Entry 8WYI (electron microscopy, 3.90 A resolution); this record covers chains f and g of the 8 polymer chains in the assembly.

== Chain f ==
Molecule: T-cell surface glycoprotein CD3 epsilon chain
Organism: Homo sapiens
Reference sequence: P07766 (CD3E_HUMAN); numbering as in UniProt (aligned over 1-207)
Chain sequence (207 residues; each row starts with the number of its first residue):
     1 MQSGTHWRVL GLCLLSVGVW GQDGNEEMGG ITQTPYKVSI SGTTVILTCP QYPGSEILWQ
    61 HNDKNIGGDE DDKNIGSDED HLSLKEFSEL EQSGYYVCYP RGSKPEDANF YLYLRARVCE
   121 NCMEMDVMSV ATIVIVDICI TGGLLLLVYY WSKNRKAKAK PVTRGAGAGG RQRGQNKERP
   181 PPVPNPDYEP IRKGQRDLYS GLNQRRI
Unresolved in the structure: 1-32, 70-73, 155-207
Cystine bridges: Cys49-Cys98

== Chain g ==
Molecule: T-cell surface glycoprotein CD3 gamma chain
Organism: Homo sapiens
Reference sequence: P09693 (CD3G_HUMAN); numbering as in UniProt (aligned over 1-182)
Chain sequence (182 residues; numbered 1 to 182; the number before each row is that of its first residue):
     1 MEQGKGLAVL ILAIILLQGT LAQSIKGNHL VKVYDYQEDG SVLLTCDAEA KNITWFKDGK
    61 MIGFLTEDKK KWNLGSNAKD PRGMYQCKGS QNKSKPLQVY YRMCQNCIEL NAATISGFLF
   121 AEIVSIFVLA VGVYFIAGQD GVRQSRASDK QTLLPNDQLY QPLKDREDDQ YSHLQGNQLR
   181 RN
Unresolved in the structure: 1-25, 140-182
Curated features (UniProtKB/Swiss-Prot):
  - motif: Leu153, Leu154 (Di-leucine motif)
  - modified residue (Phosphoserine): Ser145, Ser148
  - glycosylation (N-linked (GlcNAc...) asparagine): Asn52, Asn92
Cystine bridges: Cys46-Cys87, Cys104-Cys107

== How chain f and chain g interact ==
Pairs across the interface (51):
  Tyr36(f) with Gln98(g), hydrogen bond (backbone-side chain)
  Val38(f) with Tyr100(g), hydrophobic
  Ile40(f) with Arg102(g)
  Tyr95(f) with Val31(g); Lys32(g); Val33(g), hydrogen bond (side chain-backbone); Leu97(g)
  Glu106(f) with Lys26(g); Gly27(g); His29(g), hydrogen bond (backbone-side chain)
  Ala108(f) with His29(g); Lys95(g)
  Asn109(f) with Lys95(g), hydrogen bond
  Phe110(f) with Met84(g), hydrophobic; Lys95(g); Pro96(g)
  Tyr111(f) with His29(g); Leu97(g), hydrogen bond (backbone-backbone); Gln98(g)
  Leu112(f) with Leu97(g); Gln98(g)
  Tyr113(f) with Asp35(g), hydrogen bond; Tyr100(g); Tyr101(g)
  Arg115(f) with Asp35(g), salt bridge; Tyr100(g); Tyr101(g); Arg102(g), hydrogen bond (backbone-backbone); Met103(g)
  Ala116(f) with Arg102(g)
  Arg117(f) with Arg102(g), hydrogen bond (backbone-backbone); Met103(g)
  Asn121(f) with Leu110(g)
  Cys122(f) with Ile108(g)
  Met123(f) with Asn106(g); Cys107(g); Ile108(g)
  Glu124(f) with Asp80(g); Gln105(g); Asn106(g)
  Met125(f) with Asn106(g), hydrogen bond (backbone-side chain); Ile108(g), hydrophobic
  Leu145(f) with Ala130(g); Val133(g)
  Val148(f) with Ala130(g); Val133(g), hydrophobic
  Tyr149(f) with Val133(g); Ile136(g), hydrophobic
  Ser152(f) with Tyr134(g), hydrogen bond (side chain-backbone); Ala137(g)
  Lys153(f) with Ala137(g)
Interface residues without a listed pair, chain f (28 interface residues in all): Leu114, Asp126, Thr141, Trp151
Interface residues without a listed pair, chain g (31 interface residues in all): Val99, Cys104, Ile126, Leu129

== Summary ==
Chain f and chain g form an interface of 28 and 31 residues respectively; the contacts include 10 hydrogen
bonds and 1 salt bridge. Polar pairs include Arg115(f)-Asp35(g), Tyr36(f)-Gln98(g) and Tyr95(f)-Val33(g).
Chain f is T-cell surface glycoprotein CD3 epsilon chain and chain g is T-cell surface glycoprotein CD3 gamma
chain, both from Homo sapiens; the structure, T cell receptor delta 2 gamma 9 with TCRD TM domain chimera of
TRAC, was determined by electron microscopy, deposited together with 8JBV, 8JC0, 8JCB, 8WXE, 8WY0 and 8YC0.
